Entry 6BR5 (X-ray diffraction, 2.04 A resolution); this record covers chain A.

Chain A:
Name: Neuraminidase
From: Influenza A virus
Notes: EC 3.2.1.18; fragment: Head of neuraminidase domain, residues 83-469
UniProtKB: C6KNH8 (C6KNH8_9INFA); residues 83-469 here = UniProt positions 83-469
Chain sequence (387 residues; numbered 83 to 469; the number before each row is that of its first residue):
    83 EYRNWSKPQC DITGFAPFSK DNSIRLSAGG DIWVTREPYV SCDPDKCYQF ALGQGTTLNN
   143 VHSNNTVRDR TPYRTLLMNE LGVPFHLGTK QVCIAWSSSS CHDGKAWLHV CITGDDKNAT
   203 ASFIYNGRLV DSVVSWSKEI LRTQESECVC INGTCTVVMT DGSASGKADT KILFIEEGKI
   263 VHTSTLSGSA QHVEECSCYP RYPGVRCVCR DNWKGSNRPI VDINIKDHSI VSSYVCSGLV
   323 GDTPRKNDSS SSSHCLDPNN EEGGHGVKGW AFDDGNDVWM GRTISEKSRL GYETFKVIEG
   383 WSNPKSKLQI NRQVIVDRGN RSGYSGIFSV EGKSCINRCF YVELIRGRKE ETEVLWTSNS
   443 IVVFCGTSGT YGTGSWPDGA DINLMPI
Disulfide bonds: C92-C417, C124-C129, C175-C193, C183-C230, C232-C237, C278-C291, C280-C289, C318-C337, C421-C447
Glycans and other covalent adducts: N-acetylglucosamine (NAG) linked to N146, N200, N329
Metal / ion sites: Ca2+: D293, G297, D324, G345, H347
Residues lining bound ligands: GYG ((1R)-4-acetamido-1,5-anhydro-3-carbamimidamido-2,3,4-trideoxy-1-sulfo-D-glycero-D-galacto-octitol): R118, E119, L134, D151, R152, R156, W178, S179, I222, R224, E227, A246, E276, E277, R292, N294, H347, G348, R371, Y406
Reported in the primary citation:
  - binding site for GYG: R118, D151, W178, R224, E227, E276, R292, R371

Overview:
Bound to chain A: compound GYG. N-acetylglucosamine is covalently linked to N146, N200 and N329. D293, G297,
D324, G345 and H347 coordinate Ca2+. The paper reports a binding site for GYG at R118, D151 and W178 among
others.
Chain A is Neuraminidase (Influenza A virus); the structure, N2 neuraminidase in complex with a novel
antiviral compound, was determined by X-ray diffraction, deposited together with 6BR6.
